PDB entry 5KIQ | X-ray diffraction, 1.64 A resolution | chains A and B

== Chain A (and B) ==
Molecule: Platelet-binding glycoprotein
From: Streptococcus sanguinis (strain SK36)
Notes: chain B of this document is another copy of the same molecule, construct and numbering; everything in this record applies to it too
UniProtKB: A3CM52 (A3CM52_STRSV); residue numbers follow UniProt; this construct covers 252-448
Chain sequence (197 residues; each row starts with the number of its first residue):
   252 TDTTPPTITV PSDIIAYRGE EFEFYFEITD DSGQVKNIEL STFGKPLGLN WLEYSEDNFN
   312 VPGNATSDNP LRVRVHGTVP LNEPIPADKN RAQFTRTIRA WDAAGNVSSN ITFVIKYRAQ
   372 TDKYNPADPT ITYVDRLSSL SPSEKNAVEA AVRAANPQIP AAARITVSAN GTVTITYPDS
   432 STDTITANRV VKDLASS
Bound ions: Ca2+ site 1: D253, T255, D281, D282, D353; Ca2+ site 2: T372, Y375, D434 (together with acetate ion); Ca2+ site 3: E400 (shared with E400(B) of chain B)
From the paper describing this entry:
  - binding site for N-acetyl-alpha-neuraminic acid: R342, Q344, T346, R347
  - binding site for N-acetylglucosamine: F294, K296
  - conformationally variable residues (side-chain flip): K296
  - binding site for beta-D-galactopyranose: T363
  - mutagenesis - N361A: decreased binding to platelets
  - mutagenesis - F294A, T363A: decreased binding to platelet

== How chain A and chain B interact ==
Residue-residue contacts (24):
  P393(A) with A413(B); T427(B); Y428(B)
  S394(A) with A413(B)
  K396(A) with R415(B)
  N397(A) with A412(B), hydrogen bond (side chain-backbone); A413(B); A414(B), hydrogen bond (side chain-backbone); R415(B), hydrogen bond
  E400(A) with R415(B), salt bridge
  A412(A) with N397(B), hydrogen bond (backbone-side chain)
  A413(A) with P393(B); S394(B); N397(B)
  A414(A) with N397(B), hydrogen bond (backbone-side chain)
  R415(A) with K396(B); N397(B), hydrogen bond; E400(B), salt bridge; I416(B)
  I416(A) with R415(B)
  T427(A) with P393(B)
  Y428(A) with P393(B)
  P429(A) with P393(B)
  S431(A) with P393(B)
Interface residues without a listed pair, chain A (17 interface residues in all): R404, T417, V418
Interface residues without a listed pair, chain B (16 interface residues in all): R404, T417, V418, P429

== In short ==
Chain A and chain B form an interface of 17 and 16 residues respectively; the contacts include 6 hydrogen
bonds and 2 salt bridges. Polar pairs include E400(A)-R415(B), N397(A)-A412(B) and N397(A)-A414(B). The paper
reports a binding site for N-acetyl-alpha-neuraminic acid at R342(A), Q344(A) and T346(A) among others; F294A
and T363A of chain A reduce binding to platelet.
Both chains are Platelet-binding glycoprotein (Streptococcus sanguinis (strain SK36)). Entry 5KIQ (SrpA with
sialyl LewisX) was determined by X-ray diffraction (same publication as 5IIY, 5IJ1, 5IJ2 and 5IJ3).
